PDB entry 1SL6 | X-ray diffraction, 2.25 A resolution | chain A

# Chain A
Protein: C-type lectin DC-SIGNR
Source organism: Homo sapiens
Chain sequence (184 residues; row label = number of the first residue in the row):
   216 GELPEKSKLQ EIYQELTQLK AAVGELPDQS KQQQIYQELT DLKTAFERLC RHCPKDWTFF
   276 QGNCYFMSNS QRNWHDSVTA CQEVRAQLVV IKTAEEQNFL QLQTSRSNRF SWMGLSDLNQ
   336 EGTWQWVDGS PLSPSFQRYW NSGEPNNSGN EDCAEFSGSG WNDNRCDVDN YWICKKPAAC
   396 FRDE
Not modelled in the structure: 216-218, 235-245, 398-399
Cystine bridges: Cys265-Cys395, Cys268-Cys279
Bound ions: Ca2+ site 1: Glu230, Gln233 (shared with 2 residues of chain F); Ca2+ site 2: Glu253, Asp256 (shared with 2 residues of chain F); Ca2+ site 3: Asp332, Glu336, Asn362, Glu366, Asp367; Ca2+ site 4: Glu336, Asn365, Asp367; Ca2+ site 5: Glu359, Asn361, Glu366, Asn377, Asp378 (together with alpha-L-fucopyranose); Ca2+ site 6: Asp384 (shared with 3 residues of chain C)

# In short
The Ca2+ site 3 is built by Asp332, Glu336, Asn362, Glu366 and Asp367. The Ca2+ site 5 is built by Glu359,
Asn361, Glu366, Asn377 and Asp378.
Chain A is C-type lectin DC-SIGNR (Homo sapiens); the structure, Crystal Structure of a fragment of DC-SIGNR
(containg the carbohydrate recognition domain and two repeats of ..., was determined by X-ray diffraction,
deposited together with 1SL4 and 1SL5.
